6EG5 - chains B and F of the 6 polymer chains in the assembly; structure by X-ray diffraction, 2.45 A resolution.

# Chain B
Protein: Tubulin beta-2B chain
Source organism: Bos taurus
UniProtKB: Q6B856 (TBB2B_BOVIN); residues 1-445 here = UniProt positions 1-445
Sequence (445 residues; each row starts with the number of its first residue):
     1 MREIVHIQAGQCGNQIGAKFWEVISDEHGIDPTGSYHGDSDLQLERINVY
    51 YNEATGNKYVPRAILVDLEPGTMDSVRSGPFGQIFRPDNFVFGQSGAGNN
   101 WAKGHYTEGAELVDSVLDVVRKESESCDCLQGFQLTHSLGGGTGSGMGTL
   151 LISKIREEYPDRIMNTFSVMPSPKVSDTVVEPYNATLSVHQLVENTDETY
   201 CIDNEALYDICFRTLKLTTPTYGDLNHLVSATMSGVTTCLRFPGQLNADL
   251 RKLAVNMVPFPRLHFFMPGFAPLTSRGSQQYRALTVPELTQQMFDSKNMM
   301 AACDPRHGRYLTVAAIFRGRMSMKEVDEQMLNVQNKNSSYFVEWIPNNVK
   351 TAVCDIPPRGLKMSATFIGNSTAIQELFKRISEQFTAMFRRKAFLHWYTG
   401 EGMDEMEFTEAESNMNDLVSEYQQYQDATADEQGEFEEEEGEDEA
Unresolved in the structure: 429-445
Metal / ion sites: Mg2+: Gln11 (together with GDP); Ca2+ near Glu111 (its only coordinating residue here)
Ligand contacts:
  - GDP (guanosine-5'-diphosphate): Ala9, Gly10, Gln11, Cys12, Gln15, Ile16, Asp67, Asn99, Ser138, Gly140, Gly141, Gly142, Thr143, Gly144, Ser145, Val169, Pro171, Val175, Asp177, Glu181, Asn204, Leu207, Tyr222, Leu225, Asn226
  - J7S (4-(2-chloropyrido[2,3-d]pyrimidin-4-yl)-7-methoxy-3,4-dihydroquinoxalin-2(1H)-one): Val236, Cys239, Leu240, Leu246, Ala248, Lys252, Leu253, Asn256, Met257, Val313, Ala314, Ala315, Ile316, Asn348, Lys350, Thr351, Ala352
UniProt features mapped onto this chain:
  - motif: Met1 to Ile4 (MREI motif)
  - binding site (GTP): Gln11, Glu69, Ser138, Gly142, Thr143, Gly144, Asn204, Asn226
  - binding site (Mg(2+)): Glu69
  - modified residue: Ser40 (Phosphoserine), Thr55 (Phosphothreonine), Lys58 (N6-acetyllysine), Ser172 (Phosphoserine), Thr285 (Phosphothreonine), Thr290 (Phosphothreonine), Arg318 (Omega-N-methylarginine), Glu438 (5-glutamyl polyglutamate)
  - cross-link (Glycyl lysine isopeptide (Lys-Gly)): Lys58 (interchain with G-Cter in ubiquitin), Lys324 (interchain with G-Cter in ubiquitin)

# Chain F
Protein: Tubulin tyrosine ligase
Source organism: Gallus gallus
UniProtKB: E1BQ43 (E1BQ43_CHICK); residue numbers follow UniProt; this construct covers 1-378
Sequence (384 residues; row label = number of the first residue in the row):
     1 MYTFVVRDENSSVYAEVSRLLLATGQWKRLRKDNPRFNLMLGERNRLPFG
    51 RLGHEPGLVQLVNYYRGADKLCRKASLVKLIKTSPELSESCTWFPESYVI
   101 YPTNLKTPVAPAQNGIRHLINNTRTDEREVFLAAYNRRREGREGNVWIAK
   151 SSAGAKGEGILISSEASELLDFIDEQGQVHVIQKYLEKPLLLEPGHRKFD
   201 IRSWVLVDHLYNIYLYREGVLRTSSEPYNSANFQDKTCHLTNHCIQKEYS
   251 KNYGRYEEGNEMFFEEFNQYLMDALNTTLENSILLQIKHIIRSCLMCIEP
   301 AISTKHLHYQSFQLFGFDFMVDEELKVWLIEVNGAPACAQKLYAELCQGI
   351 VDVAISSVFPLADTGQKTSQPTSIFIKLHHHHHH
Unresolved in the structure: 103-124, 364-369
Differences from the reference sequence: expression tag (379-384)
Metal / ion sites: Mg2+ site 1: Asp318 (together with AMP-PCP); Mg2+ site 2: Glu331 (together with AMP-PCP)
Ligand contacts: AMP-PCP (ACP; phosphomethylphosphonic acid adenylate ester): Lys74, Pro95, Ile148, Lys150, Ala155, Ile160, Gln183, Lys184, Tyr185, Leu186, Lys198, Asp200, Arg202, Arg222, His239, Leu240, Thr241, Asn242, Asp318, Met320, Ile330, Glu331, Asn333

# How chain B and chain F interact
Contacting residue pairs - 10 pairs, chain B then chain F:
  Arg309(B) with Arg31(F)
  Leu331(B) with Pro56(F)
  Gln334(B) with Arg36(F), hydrogen bond
  Asn335(B) with Arg36(F), hydrogen bond; Gly57(F); Leu58(F)
  Lys336(B) with Met1(F)
  Ser338(B) with Leu30(F); Asn34(F), hydrogen bond
  Glu343(B) with Arg31(F), salt bridge
Also at the interface, not in a pair above, chain B (8 interface residues in all): Asn347
Also at the interface, not in a pair above, chain F (11 interface residues in all): Thr3, Asp33, Glu55

# Overview
The interface between chain B and chain F involves 8 residues on one side and 11 on the other, with 3 hydrogen
bonds and 1 salt bridge. Among the polar pairs are Glu343(B)-Arg31(F), Gln334(B)-Arg36(F) and
Asn335(B)-Arg36(F). Bound to chain B: GDP and compound J7S.
Chain B is Tubulin beta-2B chain (Bos taurus) and chain F is Tubulin tyrosine ligase (Gallus gallus); the
structure, The structure of SB-1-202-tubulin complex, was determined by X-ray diffraction.
